Entry 1SFO (X-ray diffraction, 3.61 A resolution); this record covers chains T and A of the 12 polymer chains in the assembly.

== Chain T ==
Molecule: 14-nt DNA strand
Sequence (14 nucleotides; numbered 1 to 14; the number before each row is that of its first residue):
     1 ACGATCCTCTCGAT

== Chain A ==
Molecule: DNA-directed RNA polymerase II largest subunit
Source organism: Saccharomyces cerevisiae
Notes: EC 2.7.7.6
UniProtKB: P04050 (RPB1_YEAST); residues 1-1733 here = UniProt positions 1-1733
Sequence (1733 residues; each row starts with the number of its first residue):
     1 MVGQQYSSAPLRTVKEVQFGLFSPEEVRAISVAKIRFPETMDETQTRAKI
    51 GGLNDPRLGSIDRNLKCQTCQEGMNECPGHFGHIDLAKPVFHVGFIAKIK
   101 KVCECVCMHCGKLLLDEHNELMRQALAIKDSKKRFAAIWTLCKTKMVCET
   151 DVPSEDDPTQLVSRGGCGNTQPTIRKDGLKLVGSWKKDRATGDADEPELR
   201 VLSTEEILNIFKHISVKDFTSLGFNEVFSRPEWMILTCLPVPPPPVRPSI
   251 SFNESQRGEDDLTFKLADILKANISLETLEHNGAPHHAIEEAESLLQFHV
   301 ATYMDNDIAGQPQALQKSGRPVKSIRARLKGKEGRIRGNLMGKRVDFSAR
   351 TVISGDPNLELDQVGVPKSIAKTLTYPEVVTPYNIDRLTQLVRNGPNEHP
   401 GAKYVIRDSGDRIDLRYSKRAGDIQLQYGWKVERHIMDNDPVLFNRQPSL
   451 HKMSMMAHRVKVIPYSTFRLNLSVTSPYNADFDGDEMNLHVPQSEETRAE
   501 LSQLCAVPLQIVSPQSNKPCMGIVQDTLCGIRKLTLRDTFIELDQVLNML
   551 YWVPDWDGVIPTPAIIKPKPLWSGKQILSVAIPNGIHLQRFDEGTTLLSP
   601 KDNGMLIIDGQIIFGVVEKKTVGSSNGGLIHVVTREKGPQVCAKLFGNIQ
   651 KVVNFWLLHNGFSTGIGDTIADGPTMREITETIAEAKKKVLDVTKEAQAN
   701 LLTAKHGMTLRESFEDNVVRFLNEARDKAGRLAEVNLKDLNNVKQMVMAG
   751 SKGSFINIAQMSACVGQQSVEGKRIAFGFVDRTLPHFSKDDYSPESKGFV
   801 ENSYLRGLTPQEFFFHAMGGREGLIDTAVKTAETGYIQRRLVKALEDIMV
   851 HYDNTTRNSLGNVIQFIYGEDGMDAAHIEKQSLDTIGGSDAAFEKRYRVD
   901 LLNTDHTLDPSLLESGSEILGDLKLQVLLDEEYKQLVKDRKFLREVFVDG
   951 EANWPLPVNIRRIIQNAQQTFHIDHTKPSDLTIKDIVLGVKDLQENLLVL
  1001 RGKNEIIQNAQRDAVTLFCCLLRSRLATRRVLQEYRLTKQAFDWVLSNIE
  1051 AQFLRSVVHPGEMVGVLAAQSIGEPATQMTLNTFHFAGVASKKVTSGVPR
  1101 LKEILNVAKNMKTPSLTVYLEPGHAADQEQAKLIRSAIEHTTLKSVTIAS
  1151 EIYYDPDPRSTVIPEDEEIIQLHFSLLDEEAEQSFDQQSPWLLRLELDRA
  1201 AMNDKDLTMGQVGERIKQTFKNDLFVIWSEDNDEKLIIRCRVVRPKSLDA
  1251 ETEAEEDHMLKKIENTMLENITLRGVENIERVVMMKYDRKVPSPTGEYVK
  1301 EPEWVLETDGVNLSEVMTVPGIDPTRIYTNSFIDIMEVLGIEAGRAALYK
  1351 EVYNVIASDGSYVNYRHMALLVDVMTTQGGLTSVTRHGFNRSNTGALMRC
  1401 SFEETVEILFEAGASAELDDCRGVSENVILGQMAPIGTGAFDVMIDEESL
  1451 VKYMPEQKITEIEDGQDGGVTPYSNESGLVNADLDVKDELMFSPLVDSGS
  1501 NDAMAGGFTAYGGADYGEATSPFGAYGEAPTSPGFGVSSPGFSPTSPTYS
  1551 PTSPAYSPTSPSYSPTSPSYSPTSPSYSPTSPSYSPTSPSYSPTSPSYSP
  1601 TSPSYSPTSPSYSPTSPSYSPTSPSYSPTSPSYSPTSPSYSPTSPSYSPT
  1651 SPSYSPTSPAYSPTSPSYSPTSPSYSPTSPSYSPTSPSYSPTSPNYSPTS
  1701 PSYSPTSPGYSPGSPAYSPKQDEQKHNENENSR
Disordered / not traced: 1-2, 155-160, 187-198, 1082-1091, 1177-1186, 1244-1253, 1446-1733
UniProt features mapped onto this chain:
  - region: Pro248 to Asp260 (Lid loop), Asn306 to Lys323 (Rudder loop), Pro810 to Glu822 (Bridging helix)
  - binding site (Zn(2+)): Cys67, Cys70, Cys77, His80, Cys107, Cys110, Cys148, Cys167
  - binding site (Mg(2+)): Asp481, Asp483, Asp485
  - modified residue: Thr1471 (Phosphothreonine)
  - cross-link (Glycyl lysine isopeptide (Lys-Gly)): Lys695 (interchain with G-Cter in ubiquitin), Lys1246 (interchain with G-Cter in ubiquitin), Lys1350 (interchain with G-Cter in ubiquitin)
Metal / ion sites: Zn2+ site 1: Cys70, Cys77; Zn2+ site 2: Cys107, Cys148; Mg2+: Asp481, Asp483, Asp485 (shared with 1 residue of chain R)

== Interface between chain T and chain A ==
Residue-residue contacts (18):
  DA1(T) with Arg1386(A), hydrogen bond to the sugar
  DC2(T) with Lys330(A), salt bridge to the phosphate; Tyr836(A), phosphate contact; Glu1403(A), phosphate contact
  DG3(T) with Arg337(A), salt bridge to the phosphate; Ala832(A), phosphate contact; Tyr836(A), sugar contact
  DA4(T) with Thr831(A), sugar contact; Ala832(A), sugar contact
  DT5(T) with Pro448(A), sugar contact
  DC6(T) with Arg350(A), base contact; Gln447(A), sugar contact
  DC7(T) with Arg344(A), salt bridge to the phosphate; Arg350(A), hydrogen bond to the sugar
  DA13(T) with Phe252(A), base contact
  DT14(T) with Lys317(A), base contact; Ser318(A), phosphate contact; Gly319(A), phosphate contact
Also at the interface, not in a pair above, chain A (20 interface residues in all): Arg257, Lys332, Glu486, Gly835, Glu1404

== Summary ==
9 residues of chain T and 20 residues of chain A are in contact, with 2 hydrogen bonds and 3 salt bridges.
Among the polar pairs are DA1(T)-Arg1386(A), DC7(T)-Arg350(A) and DC2(T)-Lys330(A). UniProt lists 8
Zn2+-binding residues and 3 Mg2+-binding residues on chain A.
Chain T is a 14-nt DNA strand and chain A is DNA-directed RNA polymerase II largest subunit (Saccharomyces
cerevisiae); the structure, RNA polymerase II strand separated elongation complex, was determined by X-ray
diffraction.
